PDB entry 8OZG | electron microscopy, 3.37 A resolution | chains H and Q of the 16 polymer chains in the assembly

# Chain H
Protein: TIR domain-containing protein
Source organism: Maribacter polysiphoniae
Reference sequence: A0A316E683 (A0A316E683_9FLAO); residue numbers follow UniProt; this construct covers 1-452
Sequence (452 residues; numbered 1 to 452; the number before each row is that of its first residue):
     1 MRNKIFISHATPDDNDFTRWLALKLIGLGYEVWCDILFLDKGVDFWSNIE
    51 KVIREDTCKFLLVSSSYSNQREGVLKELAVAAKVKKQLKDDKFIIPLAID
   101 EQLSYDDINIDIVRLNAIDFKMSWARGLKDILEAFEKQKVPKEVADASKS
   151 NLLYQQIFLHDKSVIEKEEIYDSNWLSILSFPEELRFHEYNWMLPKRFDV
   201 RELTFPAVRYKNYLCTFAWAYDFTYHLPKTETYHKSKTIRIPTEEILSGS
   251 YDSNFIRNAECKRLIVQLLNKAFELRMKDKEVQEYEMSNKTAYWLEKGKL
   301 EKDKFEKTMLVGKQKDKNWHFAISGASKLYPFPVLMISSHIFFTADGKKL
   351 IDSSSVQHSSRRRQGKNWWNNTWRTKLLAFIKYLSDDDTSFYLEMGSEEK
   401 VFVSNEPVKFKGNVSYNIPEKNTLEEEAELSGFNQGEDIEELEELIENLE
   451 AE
Disordered / not traced: 419-452
Small-molecule neighbours: Adenosine-5-Diphosphoribose (AR6; [(2R,3S,4R,5R)-5-(6-aminopurin-9-yl)-3,4-dihydroxy-oxolan-2-yl]methyl [hydroxy-[[(2R,3S,4R,5S)-3,4,5-trihydroxyoxolan-2-yl]methoxy]phosphoryl] hydrogen phosphate): His-9, Ala-10, Thr-11, Pro-12, Asp-35, Phe-45, Trp-46, Ile-49, Arg-71, Glu-72, Gly-73, Val-74, Glu-77
Reported in the primary citation:
  - binding site for Adenosine-5-Diphosphoribose: Phe-45, Tyr-105
  - catalytic residues: Glu-77 (citing earlier work)

# Chain Q
Molecule: 16-nt DNA strand
Sequence (16 nucleotides; numbered 1 to 16; the number before each row is that of its first residue):
     1 AAAAAAAAAAAAAAAA

# How chain H and chain Q interact
Residue-residue contacts (15; chain H residue first):
  Arg-201(H) with DA3(Q), salt bridge to the phosphate
  Arg-263(H) with DA3(Q), base contact; DA4(Q), hydrogen bond to the base
  Val-266(H) with DA4(Q), phosphate contact; DA5(Q), phosphate contact
  Gln-267(H) with DA3(Q), sugar contact
  Asn-270(H) with DA4(Q), hydrogen bond to the phosphate
  Ser-327(H) with DA5(Q), phosphate contact
  Lys-328(H) with DA5(Q), phosphate contact; DA6(Q), salt bridge to the phosphate
  His-358(H) with DA12(Q), hydrogen bond to the base
  Arg-362(H) with DA12(Q), base contact; DA13(Q), hydrogen bond to the base
  Arg-363(H) with DA14(Q), salt bridge to the phosphate
  Lys-366(H) with DA15(Q), salt bridge to the phosphate
Other interface residues (no listed pair), chain H (12 interface residues in all): Ser-359
Other interface residues (no listed pair), chain Q (10 interface residues in all): DA2, DA11

# Summary
12 residues of chain H and 10 residues of chain Q are in contact, with 4 hydrogen bonds and 4 salt bridges.
Among the polar pairs are Arg-263(H)/DA4(Q), His-358(H)/DA12(Q) and Arg-362(H)/DA13(Q). Bound to chain H:
Adenosine-5-Diphosphoribose. The paper reports the catalytic residue Glu-77(H); a binding site for
Adenosine-5-Diphosphoribose at Phe-45(H) and Tyr-105(H).
Here chain H is TIR domain-containing protein (Maribacter polysiphoniae) and chain Q is a 16-nt DNA strand.
Entry 8OZG (cryoEM structure of SPARTA complex Tetramer Post-NAD cleavage-1) was determined by electron
microscopy (same publication as 8OZ6, 8OZC, 8OZD, 8OZE, 8OZF and 8OZI).
